PDB entry 6MPH | electron microscopy, 3.80 A resolution | chains g and i of the 24 polymer chains in the assembly

[Chain g]
Protein: VRC03 Heavy chain
Source organism: Homo sapiens
Chain sequence (227 residues; numbered 1 to 227; the number before each row is that of its first residue):
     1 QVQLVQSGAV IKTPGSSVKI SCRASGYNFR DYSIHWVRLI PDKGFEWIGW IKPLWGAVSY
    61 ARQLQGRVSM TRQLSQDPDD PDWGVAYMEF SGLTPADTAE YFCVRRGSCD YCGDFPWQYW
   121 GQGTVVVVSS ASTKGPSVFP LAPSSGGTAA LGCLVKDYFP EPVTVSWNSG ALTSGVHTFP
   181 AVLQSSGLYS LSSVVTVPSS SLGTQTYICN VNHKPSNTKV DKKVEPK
Unresolved in the structure: 130-227
Disulfide bonds: Cys22-Cys103, Cys109-Cys112

[Chain i]
Protein: VRC03 Light Chain
Source organism: Homo sapiens
Chain sequence (102 residues; row label = number of the first residue in the row; note: 5 numbers in that range are skipped by the numbering (no residue carries them; nothing is unmodelled there)):
     1 EIVLTQSPGI LSLSPGETAT LFCKASQGGN AMTW
    36 YQKRRGQVPR LLIYDTSRRA SGVPDRFVGS GSGTDFFLTI NKLDREDFAV YYCQQF
    96 EFFGLGSELE VH

[Interface between chain g and chain i]
Pairs across the interface - 24 pairs, chain g then chain i:
  Leu39(g) - Lys38(i)
  Phe45(g) - Pro44(i)  hydrophobic
  Phe45(g) - Phe98(i)  hydrophobic
  Trp47(g) - Glu96(i)
  Cys109(g) - Tyr49(i)  hydrogen bond
  Tyr111(g) - Asp50(i)
  Tyr111(g) - Arg53(i)
  Cys112(g) - Tyr49(i)  hydrophobic
  Phe115(g) - Tyr36(i)
  Phe115(g) - Gln89(i)  hydrogen bond (backbone-side chain)
  Phe115(g) - Phe91(i)
  Pro116(g) - Thr33(i)
  Pro116(g) - Tyr36(i)
  Pro116(g) - Leu46(i)
  Pro116(g) - Tyr49(i)  hydrophobic
  Trp117(g) - Tyr36(i)  hydrogen bond (backbone-side chain)
  Trp117(g) - Leu46(i)
  Trp117(g) - Gln89(i)
  Trp117(g) - Phe98(i)  hydrophobic
  Gln118(g) - Ala55(i)
  Trp120(g) - Tyr36(i)  hydrophobic
  Trp120(g) - Val43(i)  hydrophobic
  Trp120(g) - Pro44(i)  hydrophobic
  Gly121(g) - Val43(i)
Interface residues without a listed pair, chain g (15 interface residues in all): Lys43, Phe102, Gln122
Interface residues without a listed pair, chain i (16 interface residues in all): Ser56, Leu100

[Summary]
15 residues of chain g and 16 residues of chain i are in contact, with 3 hydrogen bonds. Polar contacts
include Cys109(g)-Tyr49(i), Phe115(g)-Gln89(i) and Trp117(g)-Tyr36(i).
Here chain g is VRC03 Heavy chain and chain i is VRC03 Light Chain, both from Homo sapiens. Entry 6MPH
(Cryo-EM structure at 3.8 A resolution of HIV-1 fusion peptide-directed antibody, DF1W-a.01, elicited by
vaccination of ...) was determined by electron microscopy together with 6MQC, 6MQE, 6MQM, 6MQR, 6N16, 6N1V and
4 further entries from the same study.
